Entry 9G0B (electron microscopy, 3.20 A resolution); this record covers chains C and D of the 4 polymer chains in the assembly.

Chain C:
Name: Capsid protein VP3
Source organism: rhinovirus A2
UniProtKB: P04936 (POLG_HRV2); residues 1-237 here correspond to UniProt positions 331-567 (UniProt number = residue number + 330)
Sequence (237 residues; numbered 1 to 237; the number before each row is that of its first residue):
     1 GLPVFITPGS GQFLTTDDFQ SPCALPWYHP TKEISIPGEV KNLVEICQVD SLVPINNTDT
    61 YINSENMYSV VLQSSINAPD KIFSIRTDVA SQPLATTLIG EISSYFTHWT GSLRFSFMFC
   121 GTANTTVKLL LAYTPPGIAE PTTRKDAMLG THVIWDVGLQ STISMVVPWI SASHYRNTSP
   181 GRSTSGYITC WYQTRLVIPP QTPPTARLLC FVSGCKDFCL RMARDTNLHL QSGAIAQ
Curated features (UniProtKB/Swiss-Prot):
  - region: Ile235 to Gln237 (Amphipathic alpha-helix)

Chain D:
Name: Capsid protein VP4
Source organism: rhinovirus A2
UniProtKB: P04936 (POLG_HRV2); residues -22 to 45 here correspond to UniProt positions 2-69 (UniProt number = residue number + 24)
Sequence (68 residues; each row starts with the number of its first residue; numbers below 1 keep their minus sign (Gly-22 is residue -22)):
   -22 GAQVSRQNVG THSTQNSVSN GSSLNYFNIN YFKDAASNGA SKLEFTQDPS KFTDPVKDVL
    38 EKGIPTLQ
Unresolved in the structure: -22 to 0, 35-45
Curated features (UniProtKB/Swiss-Prot):
  - site: Gln45 (Cleavage)
  - lipidation: Gly-22 (N-myristoyl glycine)

How chain C and chain D interact:
Contacting residue pairs - 21 pairs, chain C then chain D:
  Asp18(C) with Ala17(D), hydrogen bond (side chain-backbone)
  Gln20(C) with Ile6(D), hydrogen bond (side chain-backbone); Asn7(D); Tyr8(D), hydrogen bond (side chain-backbone); Phe9(D); Ser14(D)
  Ser21(C) with Phe9(D); Ser14(D), hydrogen bond (backbone-side chain)
  Pro22(C) with Phe9(D); Ser14(D)
  Cys23(C) with Asp11(D); Ser14(D), hydrogen bond (backbone-side chain)
  Val40(C) with Phe29(D), hydrophobic
  Lys41(C) with Phe22(D); Thr23(D); Gln24(D)
  Asn42(C) with Thr23(D)
  Glu45(C) with Thr23(D); Gln24(D); Phe29(D)
  Gln48(C) with Thr30(D)
Other interface residues (no listed pair), chain C (14 interface residues in all): Pro26, Gly38, Glu39, Val49
Other interface residues (no listed pair), chain D (16 interface residues in all): Asn15, Gly16, Ser27, Lys28

Summary:
The interface between chain C and chain D involves 14 residues on one side and 16 on the other; the contacts
include 5 hydrogen bonds. Polar contacts include Asp18(C)-Ala17(D), Gln20(C)-Ile6(D) and Gln20(C)-Tyr8(D).
Here chain C is Capsid protein VP3 and chain D is Capsid protein VP4, both from rhinovirus A2. Entry 9G0B
(Rhinovirus A2 uncoating intermediate revealing the natural pocket factor (pH 5.8 and 4 degrees Celsius)) was
determined by electron microscopy.
